7E1Q - chain A; structure by X-ray diffraction, 1.70 A resolution.

Chain A:
Molecule: 2-nitropropane dioxygenase
Organism: Helicobacter pylori
Reference sequence: A0A0B2E3F3 (A0A0B2E3F3_HELPX); numbering as in UniProt (aligned over 1-363)
Amino-acid sequence (372 residues; row label = number of the first residue in the row; numbers below 1 keep their minus sign (Met-8 is residue -8)):
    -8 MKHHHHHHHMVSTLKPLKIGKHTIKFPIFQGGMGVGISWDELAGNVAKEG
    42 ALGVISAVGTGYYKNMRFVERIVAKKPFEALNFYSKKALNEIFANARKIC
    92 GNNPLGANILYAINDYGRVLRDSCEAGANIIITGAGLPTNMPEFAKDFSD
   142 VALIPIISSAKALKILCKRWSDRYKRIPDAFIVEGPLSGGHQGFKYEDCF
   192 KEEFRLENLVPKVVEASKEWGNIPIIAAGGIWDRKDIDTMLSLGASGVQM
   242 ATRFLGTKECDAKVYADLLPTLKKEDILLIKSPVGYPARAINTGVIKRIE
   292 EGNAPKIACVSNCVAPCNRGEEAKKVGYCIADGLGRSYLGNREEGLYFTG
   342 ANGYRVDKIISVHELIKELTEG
Not modelled in the structure: -8 to -3
Differences from the reference sequence: initiating methionine (-8); expression tag (-7 to 0)
Bound ions: 4Fe-4S cluster Fe: Cys300, Cys304, Cys308, Cys320
Small-molecule neighbours:
  - FMN (flavin mononucleotide): Gly22, Gly23, Met24, Gly25, Ile28, Ser47, Asn99, Leu101, Ile147, Glu175, Leu178, Ser179, Gly180, Gly181, Ala219, Gly220, Gly221, Ile222, Gln240, Met241, Ala242, Thr243, Leu246, Tyr256, Phe339, Thr340, Gly341
  - 4Fe-4S cluster (SF4): Pro274, Cys300, Ser302, Asn303, Cys304, Val305, Cys308, Arg310, Gly311, Ala314, Cys320, Ile321, Ala322
Reported in the primary citation:
  - binding site for flavin mononucleotide: Gly22, Gly23, Met24, Gly25, Ile28, Asn99, Leu101, Ile147, Glu175, Ser179, Gly180, Gly220, Gly221, Gln240, Met241, Ala242, Thr243, Phe339, Thr340, Gly341
  - contacts within the chain: His182-Ser273 (hydrogen bond)
  - catalytic residues: His182 (proposed by the authors, not directly observed)
  - binding site for chloride ion: Gly180, His182
  - mutagenesis - H182F, H182Q, C300A, C300S, C308A, C308S, C320A, C320S: abolished catalytic activity
  - mutagenesis - H182F, C304A, C304S: unchanged binding to flavin mononucleotide
  - mutagenesis - H182F: unchanged stability
  - mutagenesis - H182Q: decreased binding to flavin mononucleotide
  - mutagenesis - H182Q (Tm change 7.2 degC), C300A, C300S, C308A, C308S, C320A, C320S: decreased stability
  - 4Fe-4S cluster coordination: Cys300, Cys304, Cys308, Cys320
  - binding site for 4Fe-4S cluster: Ile321, Ala322
  - mutagenesis - R164A (80 fold), C304A (20-fold): decreased catalytic activity
  - mutagenesis - R164A: decreased growth

Summary:
Chain A binds 4Fe-4S cluster and flavin mononucleotide. Cys300, Cys304, Cys308 and Cys320 form the 4Fe-4S
cluster Fe site. The paper reports the catalytic residue His182; H182F, H182Q and C300A, among others, abolish
catalytic activity; 11 substitutions were tested in all.
Chain A is 2-nitropropane dioxygenase (Helicobacter pylori); the structure, Crystal structure of
dehydrogenase/isomerase FabX from Helicobacter pylori, was determined by X-ray diffraction together with 7E1R
and 7E1S from the same study.
